Entry 8UTD (electron microscopy, 3.24 A resolution); this record covers chains A and B of the 5 polymer chains in the assembly.

[Chain A]
Protein: Guanine nucleotide-binding protein G(i) subunit alpha-1
From: Homo sapiens
UniProt: P63096 (GNAI1_HUMAN); residue numbers follow UniProt; this construct covers 1-354
Chain sequence (354 residues; numbered 1 to 354; the number before each row is that of its first residue):
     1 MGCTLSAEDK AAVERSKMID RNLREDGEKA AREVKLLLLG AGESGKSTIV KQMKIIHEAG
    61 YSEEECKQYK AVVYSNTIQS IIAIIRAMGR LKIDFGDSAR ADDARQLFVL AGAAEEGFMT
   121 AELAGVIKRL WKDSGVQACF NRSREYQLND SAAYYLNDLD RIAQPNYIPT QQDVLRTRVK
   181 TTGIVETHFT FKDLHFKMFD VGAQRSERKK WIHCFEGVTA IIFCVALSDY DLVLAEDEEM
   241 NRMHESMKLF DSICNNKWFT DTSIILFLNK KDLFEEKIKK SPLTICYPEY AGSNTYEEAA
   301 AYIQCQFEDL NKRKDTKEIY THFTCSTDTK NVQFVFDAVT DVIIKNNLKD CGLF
Not modelled in the structure: 1-4, 53-181
Differences from the reference sequence: engineered mutation Ala203 (Gly in P63096), Ser326 (Ala in P63096)
Swiss-Prot annotation at these positions:
  - region: Lys35 to Thr48 (G1 motif), Asp173 to Thr181 (G2 motif), Phe196 to Gly202, Gln204, Arg205 (G3 motif), Ile265 to Asp272 (G4 motif), Thr324, Cys325, Thr327 to Thr329 (G5 motif)
  - binding site (GTP): Glu43 to Thr48, Ser151, Leu175 to Thr181, Asp200 to Gly202, Gln204, Asn269 to Asp272
  - binding site (Mg(2+)): Ser47, Thr181
  - modified residue: Arg178 (ADP-ribosylarginine), Gln204 (Deamidated glutamine), Cys351 (ADP-ribosylcysteine)
  - lipidation: Gly2 (N-myristoyl glycine), Cys3 (S-palmitoyl cysteine)

[Chain B]
Protein: Guanine nucleotide-binding protein G(I)/G(S)/G(T) subunit beta-1
From: Homo sapiens
UniProt: P62873 (GBB1_HUMAN); numbering as in UniProt (aligned over 2-340)
Chain sequence (358 residues; row label = number of the first residue in the row; numbers below 1 keep their minus sign (Met-17 is residue -17)):
   -17 MHHHHHHLEV LFQGPGSSGS ELDQLRQEAE QLKNQIRDAR KACADATLSQ ITNNIDPVGR
    43 IQMRTRRTLR GHLAKIYAMH WGTDSRLLVS ASQDGKLIIW DSYTTNKVHA IPLRSSWVMT
   103 CAYAPSGNYV ACGGLDNICS IYNLKTREGN VRVSRELAGH TGYLSCCRFL DDNQIVTSSG
   163 DTTCALWDIE TGQQTTTFTG HTGDVMSLSL APDTRLFVSG ACDASAKLWD VREGMCRQTF
   223 TGHESDINAI CFFPNGNAFA TGSDDATCRL FDLRADQELM TYSHDNIICG ITSVSFSKSG
   283 RLLLAGYDDF NCNVWDALKA DRAGVLAGHD NRVSCLGVTD DGMAVATGSW DSFLKIWN
Not modelled in the structure: -17 to 2
Differences from the reference sequence: expression tag (-17 to 1)
Swiss-Prot annotation at these positions:
  - modified residue: Ser2 (N-acetylserine), His266 (Phosphohistidine)

[Chain A / chain B interface]
Pairs across the interface (28):
  Ala12(A) with Asn88(B)
  Arg15(A) with Val90(B), hydrogen bond (side chain-backbone)
  Ser16(A) with Asn88(B); Lys89(B)
  Ile19(A) with Lys89(B); Val90(B); Ala92(B), hydrophobic
  Asp20(A) with Lys89(B), salt bridge
  Leu23(A) with Gly53(B); Ile80(B), hydrophobic; Ala92(B), hydrophobic
  Asp26(A) with Lys78(B), salt bridge
  Gly27(A) with Leu55(B)
  Gly183(A) with Asn119(B)
  Ile184(A) with Trp99(B)
  Phe199(A) with Trp99(B), hydrophobic
  Glu207(A) with Asp186(B)
  Lys210(A) with Tyr145(B); Met188(B); Asp228(B), salt bridge; Asn230(B); Asp246(B), salt bridge
  His213(A) with Trp332(B)
  Cys214(A) with Tyr59(B), hydrogen bond; Trp99(B)
  Phe215(A) with Trp99(B), hydrophobic
  Glu216(A) with Trp332(B)
  Trp258(A) with Arg314(B)
Interface residues without a listed pair, chain A (23 interface residues in all): Asp9, Thr182, Gln204, Ser206, Trp211
Interface residues without a listed pair, chain B (25 interface residues in all): Gln75, Thr86, His91, Leu117, Thr143, Gly144

[Overview]
The interface between chain A and chain B involves 23 residues on one side and 25 on the other, with 2
hydrogen bonds and 4 salt bridges. Polar pairs include Asp20(A)-Lys89(B), Asp26(A)-Lys78(B) and
Lys210(A)-Asp228(B).
Here chain A is Guanine nucleotide-binding protein G(i) subunit alpha-1 and chain B is Guanine
nucleotide-binding protein G(I)/G(S)/G(T) subunit beta-1, both from Homo sapiens. Entry 8UTD (CryoEM Structure
of HCA2-Gi1 in complex with MK-1903) was determined by electron microscopy, deposited together with 9CIB and
8UUJ.
